PDB entry 6ACF | electron microscopy, 3.00 A resolution | chains A and C of the 8 polymer chains in the assembly

# Chain A (and C)
Name: Leucine dehydrogenase
From: Geobacillus stearothermophilus 10
Notes: chain C of this document is another copy of the same molecule, construct and numbering; everything in this record applies to it too
UniProtKB: A0A0K2HC96 (A0A0K2HC96_GEOSE); residue numbers follow UniProt; this construct covers 1-367
Sequence (367 residues; row label = number of the first residue in the row):
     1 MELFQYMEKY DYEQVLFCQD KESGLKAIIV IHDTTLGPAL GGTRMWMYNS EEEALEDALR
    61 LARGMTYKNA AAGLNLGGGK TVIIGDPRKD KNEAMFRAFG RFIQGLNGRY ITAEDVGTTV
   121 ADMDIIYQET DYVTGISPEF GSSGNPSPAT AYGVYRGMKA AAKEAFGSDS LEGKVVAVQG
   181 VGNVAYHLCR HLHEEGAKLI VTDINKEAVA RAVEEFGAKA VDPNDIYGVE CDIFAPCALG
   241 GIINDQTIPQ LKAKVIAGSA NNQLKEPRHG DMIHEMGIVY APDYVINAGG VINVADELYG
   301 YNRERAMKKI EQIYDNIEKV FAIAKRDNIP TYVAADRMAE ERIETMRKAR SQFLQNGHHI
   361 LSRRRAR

# Chain A / chain C interface
Contacting residue pairs - 42 pairs, chain A then chain C:
  Asn75(A) - Arg97(C)  hydrogen bond
  Asn75(A) - Gln128(C)  hydrogen bond
  Asn302(A) - Pro138(C)
  Glu304(A) - Ser142(C)
  Arg305(A) - Pro138(C)
  Lys308(A) - Asp124(C)  salt bridge
  Arg342(A) - Glu93(C)  salt bridge
  Thr345(A) - Ala94(C)
  Met346(A) - Arg97(C)
  Lys348(A) - Glu22(C)  salt bridge
  Ala349(A) - Ala98(C)
  Arg350(A) - Arg97(C)
  Arg350(A) - Arg101(C)
  Arg350(A) - Glu129(C)  salt bridge
  Gln352(A) - Ala98(C)  hydrogen bond (side chain-backbone)
  Gln352(A) - Arg101(C)  hydrogen bond (backbone-side chain)
  Gln352(A) - Phe102(C)
  Leu354(A) - Arg101(C)
  Leu354(A) - Gln104(C)
  Leu354(A) - Gly105(C)
  Asn356(A) - Gln104(C)  hydrogen bond
  Asn356(A) - Asn107(C)
  His358(A) - Gln104(C)
  His358(A) - Gln128(C)
  His358(A) - Glu129(C)
  His358(A) - Thr130(C)
  His358(A) - Asp131(C)  salt bridge
  Arg364(A) - Tyr127(C)  hydrogen bond (side chain-backbone)
  Arg364(A) - Gln128(C)
  Arg364(A) - Thr130(C)  hydrogen bond (side chain-backbone)
  Arg364(A) - Asp131(C)  salt bridge
  Arg365(A) - Asp131(C)  salt bridge
  Arg365(A) - Tyr132(C)  hydrogen bond
  Arg365(A) - Leu298(C)  hydrogen bond (side chain-backbone)
  Arg365(A) - Leu361(C)  hydrogen bond (side chain-backbone)
  Arg367(A) - Tyr127(C)
  Arg367(A) - Asp131(C)  hydrogen bond (side chain-backbone)
  Arg367(A) - Val133(C)
  Arg367(A) - Ile136(C)
  Arg367(A) - Glu297(C)
  Arg367(A) - Gly300(C)
  Arg367(A) - Tyr301(C)
Other interface residues (no listed pair), chain A (19 interface residues in all): Arg363
Other interface residues (no listed pair), chain C (30 interface residues in all): Asp20, Ile360, Ser362, Arg363

# Summary
Chain A and chain C form an interface of 19 and 30 residues respectively, with 11 hydrogen bonds and 7 salt
bridges. Polar pairs include Lys308(A)-Asp124(C), Arg342(A)-Glu93(C) and Lys348(A)-Glu22(C).
Both chains are Leucine dehydrogenase (Geobacillus stearothermophilus 10). Entry 6ACF (structure of leucine
dehydrogenase from Geobacillus stearothermophilus by cryo-EM) was determined by electron microscopy (same
publication as 6ACH).
